PDB entry 7F86 | X-ray diffraction, 2.21 A resolution | chains D and H of the 8 polymer chains in the assembly

[Chain D (and H)]
Molecule: Phycoerythrin alpha subunit
Source organism: Halomicronema sp. R31DM
Notes: chain H of this document is another copy of the same molecule, construct and numbering; everything in this record applies to it too
Amino-acid sequence (164 residues; each row starts with the number of its first residue):
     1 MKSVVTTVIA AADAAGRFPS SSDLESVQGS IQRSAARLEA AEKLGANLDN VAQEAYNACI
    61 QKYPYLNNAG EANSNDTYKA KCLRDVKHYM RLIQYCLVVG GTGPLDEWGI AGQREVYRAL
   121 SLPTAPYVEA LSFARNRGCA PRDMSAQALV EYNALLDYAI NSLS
Small-molecule neighbours:
  - phycoerythrobilin (PEB), molecule 1: Leu-24, Glu-25, Gln-28
  - phycoerythrobilin (PEB), molecule 2: Arg-33, Gln-147, Val-150, Glu-151
  - phycoerythrobilin (PEB), molecule 3: Lys-43, Leu-44, Asn-47, Asn-50, Val-51, Glu-54, Arg-137, Gly-138, Cys-139, Arg-142, Asp-143, Met-144, Tyr-152
  - phycoerythrobilin (PEB), molecule 4: Cys-59, Leu-66, Ala-72, Asn-73, Tyr-78, Lys-81, Cys-82, Arg-84, Asp-85, Val-86, His-88, Tyr-89, Arg-91, Leu-92, Trp-108, Val-116, Tyr-117, Leu-120, Leu-122, Pro-123, Pro-126, Tyr-127

[How chain D and chain H interact]
Pairs across the interface (46):
  Lys-2(D) with Arg-17(H); Ser-22(H)
  Ser-3(D) with Ser-22(H)
  Val-4(D) with Ser-22(H); Glu-25(H); Ser-26(H)
  Thr-7(D) with Ala-11(H)
  Ala-11(D) with Thr-7(H)
  Arg-17(D) with Lys-2(H); Thr-102(H), hydrogen bond; Asp-106(H), salt bridge; Tyr-158(H), hydrogen bond
  Ser-21(D) with Gly-100(H); Gly-101(H); Thr-102(H)
  Ser-22(D) with Lys-2(H); Ser-3(H); Val-4(H); Gly-100(H), hydrogen bond (backbone-backbone); Gly-101(H)
  Glu-25(D) with Val-4(H); Gly-29(H); Ser-30(H), hydrogen bond; Arg-33(H); Arg-37(H), salt bridge; Gly-100(H)
  Ser-26(D) with Val-4(H); Ser-26(H)
  Gln-28(D) with Gln-32(H)
  Gly-29(D) with Glu-25(H); Gly-29(H)
  Ser-30(D) with Glu-25(H), hydrogen bond
  Gln-32(D) with Gln-28(H); Gln-32(H)
  Arg-33(D) with Glu-25(H)
  Arg-37(D) with Glu-25(H), salt bridge
  Gly-100(D) with Ser-21(H); Ser-22(H); Glu-25(H)
  Gly-101(D) with Ser-21(H)
  Thr-102(D) with Arg-17(H), hydrogen bond; Ser-20(H); Ser-21(H)
  Asp-106(D) with Arg-17(H), salt bridge
  Leu-155(D) with Ser-21(H)
  Tyr-158(D) with Arg-17(H), hydrogen bond
Also at the interface, not in a pair above, chain D (25 interface residues in all): Ser-20, Asp-23, Glu-151
Also at the interface, not in a pair above, chain H (24 interface residues in all): Asp-23, Leu-155

[Overview]
The interface between chain D and chain H involves 25 residues on one side and 24 on the other; the contacts
include 7 hydrogen bonds and 4 salt bridges. Polar contacts include Arg-17(D)/Asp-106(H), Glu-25(D)/Arg-37(H)
and Arg-17(D)/Thr-102(H). Ligands of chain D: 4 copies of phycoerythrobilin.
Both chains are Phycoerythrin alpha subunit (Halomicronema sp. R31DM). Entry 7F86 (Crystal structure of
Phycoerythrin from Halomicronema Sp. R31DM) was determined by X-ray diffraction.
